9I8M - chains B and L of the 27 polymer chains in the assembly; structure by electron microscopy, 4.30 A resolution (low resolution: residue-level contacts below are approximate; hydrogen-bond / salt-bridge calls are withheld).

== Chain B ==
Protein: Gamma-tubulin complex component 3 homolog
Source organism: Xenopus laevis
UniProtKB: O73787 (GCP3_XENLA); numbering as in UniProt (aligned over 1-906)
Chain sequence (906 residues; row label = number of the first residue in the row):
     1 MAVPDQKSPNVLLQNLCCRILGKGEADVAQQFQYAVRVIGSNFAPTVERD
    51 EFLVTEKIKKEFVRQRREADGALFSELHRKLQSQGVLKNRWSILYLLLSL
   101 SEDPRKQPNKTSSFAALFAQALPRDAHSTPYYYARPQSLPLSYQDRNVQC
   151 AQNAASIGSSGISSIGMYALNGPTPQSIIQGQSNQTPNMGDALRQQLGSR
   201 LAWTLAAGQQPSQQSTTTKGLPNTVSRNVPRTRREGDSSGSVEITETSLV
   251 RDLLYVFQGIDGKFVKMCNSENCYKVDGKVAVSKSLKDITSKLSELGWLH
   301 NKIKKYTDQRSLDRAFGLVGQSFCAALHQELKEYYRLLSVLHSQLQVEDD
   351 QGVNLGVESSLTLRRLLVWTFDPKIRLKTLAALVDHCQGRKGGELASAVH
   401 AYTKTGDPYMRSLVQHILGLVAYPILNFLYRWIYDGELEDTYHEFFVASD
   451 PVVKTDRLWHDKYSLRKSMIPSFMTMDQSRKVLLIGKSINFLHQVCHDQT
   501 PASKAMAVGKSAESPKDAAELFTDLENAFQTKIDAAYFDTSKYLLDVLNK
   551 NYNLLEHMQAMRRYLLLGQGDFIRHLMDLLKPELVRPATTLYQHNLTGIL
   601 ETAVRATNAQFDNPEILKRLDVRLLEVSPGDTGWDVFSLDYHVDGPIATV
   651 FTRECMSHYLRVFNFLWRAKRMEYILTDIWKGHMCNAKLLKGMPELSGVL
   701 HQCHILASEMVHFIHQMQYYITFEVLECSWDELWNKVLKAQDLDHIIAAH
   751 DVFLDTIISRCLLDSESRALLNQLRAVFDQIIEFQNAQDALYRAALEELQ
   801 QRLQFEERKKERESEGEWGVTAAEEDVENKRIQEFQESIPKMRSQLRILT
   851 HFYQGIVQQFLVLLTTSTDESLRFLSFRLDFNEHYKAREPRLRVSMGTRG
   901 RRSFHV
Unresolved in the structure: 1-245, 349-358, 550-906

== Chain L ==
Protein: Gamma-tubulin complex component 6
Source organism: Xenopus laevis
UniProtKB: A0A974HT83 (A0A974HT83_XENLA); numbering as in UniProt (aligned over 1-1698)
Chain sequence (1698 residues; each row starts with the number of its first residue):
     1 MDSITKLFGDLCESHMVGFPWRTALNSRKHSKNRTKQTLKKLAYDTLFVH
    51 LFQDEARKLQPNCTRLPVKNKIIMLSFNLRICGMSSEADRLEELVEYLEQ
   101 SNGIQISDLHAVLELLVELSGTGPPQLLPPKRDYFKNNKYVGRNVKYQGY
   151 DYYDVQVFEADLGTTVAYQELEISTTIQRTLQIMEAAPGTGLPALSFFSQ
   201 NDLSTDKFEKETRGSLFGALVHSRTNDMDIKLDMPPVPENADLSGLAIKV
   251 PQSIDQSEDEGFQSASNMTPDSQSEPSMTPDIDVWEAVLTYGPSKRRCWE
   301 RIGCPPGKREEPYVTEAGREAFDKLYKLHEGGLQILSATTLQPQLVLLEE
   351 TDLVKAVLNVLIGVVSSTFSYNQALQSFAVKQGVYISGTSPDNVSSLLTQ
   401 VAEYGTYYTRLSHFSLLTVLDSSHSNGLVFQAFTSGLRKYLQYYRACVLS
   451 TPASLTLLTISFLFRKLGRQLRYLAELCCIGTLVTSATRGISTAFPTGVK
   501 LLSYLYKEALENSSNENYPVLLSLLKTSCEPYTRFIYDWVYSGVFRDVCG
   551 EFMIQVNEDYLGFRDKRYWTHGYVLISKEVEDCVPVFLKHVANEIYICGK
   601 TINLLKLCCPKHYICWSDIPVPRISVTFSLEELKEMEKDCAVYVARMERI
   651 ARHSCISKEQKALQTEIARQELIIQARETTEKVFETFKDRKLAEKLSLDT
   701 KKRELFQKLKDQYEKEQERRLTTKQEEADDDFSYAREIRDREKRLKALEE
   751 ELELKTRQELIEHYSRLSEEATRKEQRALWKLQRHKLETIRLKFFLEEQK
   801 RMQDLVANFPVDICEENLGVLPDGEISHQTDNTNDAGLGNIENEKSVPEQ
   851 HALHNNNDEVYTAQNCISKSESLCVDVTLPTENVHSQTSNASVLGVPSFD
   901 SNLCTPDVDIIDFLPTLPSENQEVAVVQSLVDDALISIGSDLNTDTKDKE
   951 SLCALKSDLQESSTGSEYDFKTILKPIACTQVSQGHIKIGEYSSNVQPAR
  1001 PRWSTHGHSSDSNIKIGNYVSDINVHQPKHSQHGHSSDSNINISDHMSDV
  1051 EPRLPRLNLHGHISTGHIKVGEYASDVEPSTPRHSVHGHASQGNIKIGEN
  1101 VSDVKLSRPRWNIHGHVSDANIKIGENTSEIAPLRPRWNIHGHASQSHIK
  1151 IGELVSDIEPSQPRRTPFGHPSQSSIPIGDQPVEKYAQKSESEVHSSNST
  1201 IQHLLYSNIPDKNKDTGGTLTDSPVPVPDQGNSNDDTEKRSSTLEQRVQA
  1251 ADSVCDGEASPNTAQSLPCMSDTLDFGTNGEENVGNDDHTWEKQQEYLKG
  1301 LAEKYCLEKYQDSYELMSHPPVLHLYSNVMPNRFSFPTDSDIKSATDETT
  1351 VQLIELLSLPVLMKYSVTAPMVSHVYLVNKAIVDYYFVELKMERHFEAMR
  1401 HFLLMEDGEFAQSLSDMLFEKLGSGQTPSELLNPLVLNSILNKALQYSLH
  1451 GDSSLASNLTFALKYLPEVFTPTAPDALSCLELKYKVDWPLNIVITDTCM
  1501 NKYSRIFSFLLQLKHMVWTLRDVWFHLKRTALVNQASNSVQYRQLQLYRH
  1551 EMQHFVKVIQGYIANQILHVTWCEFRNKLSAVSNLEEIYKTHADYLNKAL
  1601 FRGLLTEKAAPLMNIIHSIFSLILKFRLQLISQSWICDTGKQMAVHPNFG
  1651 LMQQSYNTFKYYSDFLFEVVSKLVNRGYQPHLEDFLLRINFNSYYKQS
Unresolved in the structure: 1-2, 18-30, 54-65, 122-154, 185-205, 255-310, 480-493, 609-1357, 1379-1698
Sequence notes: conflict Asp-392 (Glu in A0A974HT83), Val-394 (Ile in A0A974HT83)

== How chain B and chain L interact ==
Pairs across the interface - 45 pairs, chain B then chain L:
  Gln-329(B) / Glu-209(L)
  Glu-330(B) / Phe-208(L)
  Glu-330(B) / Phe-217(L)
  Glu-333(B) / Thr-212(L)
  Glu-333(B) / Arg-213(L)
  Glu-333(B) / Phe-217(L)
  Arg-336(B) / Arg-213(L)
  Arg-336(B) / Leu-216(L)
  Arg-336(B) / Asn-226(L)
  Arg-336(B) / Met-228(L)
  Leu-337(B) / Leu-216(L)
  Leu-337(B) / Phe-217(L)
  Leu-337(B) / Ala-219(L)
  Ser-339(B) / Met-228(L)
  Val-340(B) / Leu-216(L)
  Val-340(B) / Met-228(L)
  Val-340(B) / Leu-232(L)
  Ser-343(B) / Met-228(L)
  Ser-343(B) / Asp-229(L)
  Gln-344(B) / Lys-231(L)
  Gln-344(B) / Leu-232(L)
  Arg-365(B) / Leu-232(L)
  Arg-365(B) / Asp-233(L)
  Arg-365(B) / Met-234(L)
  Leu-366(B) / Leu-232(L)
  Val-368(B) / Met-234(L)
  Trp-369(B) / Ala-219(L)
  Trp-369(B) / Leu-220(L)
  Trp-369(B) / Val-221(L)
  Trp-369(B) / His-222(L)
  Trp-369(B) / Leu-232(L)
  Trp-369(B) / Met-234(L)
  Asp-372(B) / Gly-218(L)
  Pro-373(B) / Phe-217(L)
  Arg-376(B) / Phe-217(L)
  Arg-376(B) / Gly-218(L)
  His-416(B) / Phe-208(L)
  Ala-518(B) / Asp-206(L)
  Ala-519(B) / Asp-206(L)
  Ala-519(B) / Lys-207(L)
  Glu-520(B) / Asp-206(L)
  Glu-520(B) / Lys-207(L)
  Leu-521(B) / Lys-207(L)
  Leu-521(B) / Phe-208(L)
  Phe-522(B) / Asp-206(L)
Also at the interface, not in a pair above, chain B (25 interface residues in all): Tyr-334, Glu-348, Leu-380
Also at the interface, not in a pair above, chain L (21 interface residues in all): Ile-230

== In short ==
25 residues of chain B face 21 of chain L across their interface.
Here chain B is Gamma-tubulin complex component 3 homolog and chain L is Gamma-tubulin complex component 6,
both from Xenopus laevis. Entry 9I8M (NEDD1-bound native vertebrate gamma-tubulin ring complex from Xenopus
laevis, focused reconstruction) was determined by electron microscopy.
